4OII - chains A and H of the 6 polymer chains in the assembly; structure by X-ray diffraction, 3.00 A resolution.

# Chain A
Name: Non-structural protein NS1
From: West Nile virus
UniProtKB: U3N977 (U3N977_WNV); residues 172-352 here correspond to UniProt positions 963-1143 (UniProt number = residue number + 791)
Amino-acid sequence (185 residues; each row starts with the number of its first residue):
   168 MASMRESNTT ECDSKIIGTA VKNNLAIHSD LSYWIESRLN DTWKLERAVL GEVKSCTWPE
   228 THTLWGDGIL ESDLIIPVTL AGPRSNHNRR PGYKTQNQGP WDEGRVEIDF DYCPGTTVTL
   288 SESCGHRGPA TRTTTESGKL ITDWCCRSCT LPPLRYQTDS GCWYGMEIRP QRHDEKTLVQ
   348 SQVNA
Unresolved in the structure: 168-175
Cystine bridges: Cys179-Cys223, Cys280-Cys329, Cys291-Cys312, Cys313-Cys316
Sequence notes: expression tag (168-171)
From the paper describing this entry:
  - self-association interface (contacts with another copy of this molecule): Lys182, Ile183, Ile184, Gly185, Ala187, Lys189, Trp210, His229, Leu231, Trp232, Gly233, His254
  - post-translational modification sites: Asn207 (by similarity / conservation)

# Chain H
Name: Heavy Chain of Fab fragment of 22NS1 Antibody
From: Mus musculus
Notes: antibody fragment or engineered binder
Amino-acid sequence (217 residues; row label = number of the first residue in the row; note: 15 numbers in that range are skipped by the numbering (no residue carries them; nothing is unmodelled there); a row labelled like 82A-82C holds insertion residues (82A, then the next letters in order)):
     1 QVQLQQPGAE LVKPGASVKL SCKASGYTFT SYWMHWVKLR PGQGFEWIGD IN
   52A P
    53 NNGGPSYNEK FKRKATLTVD TSSSTAYMQL
82A-82C SSL
    83 TSEDSAVYYC TIDDGYRFGY WGQGTLVTVS AAKTTAPSVY PLAPVCGD
   133 TTGSSVTLGC LVKGYFPEPV TL
   156 TW
   162 NSGSLSSG
   171 VHTFPAVLQS
   183 DLYTLSSSVT VTSS
   198 TWP
   202 SQSIT
   208 CNVAHPASST KVDKKI
   226 EPR
Cystine bridges: Cys22-Cys92, Cys142-Cys208

# Chain A / chain H interface
Pairs across the interface - 26 pairs, chain A then chain H:
  Leu237(A) - Asp50(H)
  Ser239(A) - Trp33(H)
  Asp240(A) - Tyr98(H)  hydrogen bond (backbone-side chain)
  Arg256(A) - Tyr98(H)
  Tyr260(A) - Tyr98(H)  hydrogen bond (backbone-side chain)
  Lys261(A) - Asp95(H)  salt bridge
  Lys261(A) - Tyr98(H)
  Thr262(A) - Trp33(H)
  Asn264(A) - Asn53(H)
  Gln265(A) - Asn53(H)
  Glu289(A) - Arg99(H)  salt bridge
  His293(A) - Val2(H)
  His293(A) - Tyr27(H)
  His293(A) - Tyr32(H)  hydrogen bond
  Arg294(A) - Thr28(H)
  Arg294(A) - Ser31(H)  hydrogen bond (side chain-backbone)
  Arg294(A) - Tyr32(H)
  Arg294(A) - Trp33(H)
  Arg314(A) - Tyr32(H)
  Arg314(A) - Asp96(H)  salt bridge
  Arg314(A) - Arg99(H)
  Arg314(A) - Tyr102(H)  hydrogen bond
  Ser315(A) - Asp96(H)  hydrogen bond (side chain-backbone)
  Ser315(A) - Gly97(H)
  Ser315(A) - Arg99(H)
  Asn351(A) - Asn53(H)  hydrogen bond
Other interface residues (no listed pair), chain A (17 interface residues in all): Arg257, Gly259
Other interface residues (no listed pair), chain H (17 interface residues in all): Gly26, Trp47, Ser58
The authors on this interface:
  - epitope / paratope residues, chain A: Leu237(A), Ser239(A), Tyr260(A), Arg294(A), Arg314(A)

# Overview
Chain A and chain H each contribute 17 residues to their interface; the contacts include 7 hydrogen bonds and
3 salt bridges. Polar contacts include Lys261(A)-Asp95(H), Glu289(A)-Arg99(H) and Arg314(A)-Asp96(H). The
paper reports epitope/paratope residues Leu237(A), Ser239(A) and Tyr260(A) among others; a modification site
at Asn207(A).
Chain A is Non-structural protein NS1 (West Nile virus) and chain H is Heavy Chain of Fab fragment of 22NS1
Antibody (Mus musculus); the structure, West Nile Virus NS1 in complex with neutralizing 22NS1 antibody Fab,
was determined by X-ray diffraction, deposited together with 4OIE and 4OIG.
